8OQG - chain A; structure by X-ray diffraction, 1.60 A resolution.

Chain A:
Molecule: Ribonuclease pancreatic
Organism: Bos taurus
Notes: EC 4.6.1.18
UniProtKB: P61823 (RNAS1_BOVIN); residues 1-124 here correspond to UniProt positions 27-150 (UniProt number = residue number + 26)
Amino-acid sequence (124 residues; row label = number of the first residue in the row):
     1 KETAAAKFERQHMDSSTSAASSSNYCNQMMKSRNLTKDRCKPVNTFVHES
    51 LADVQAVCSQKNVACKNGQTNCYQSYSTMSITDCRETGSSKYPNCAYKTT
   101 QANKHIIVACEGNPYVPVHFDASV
Cystine bridges: Cys26-Cys84, Cys40-Cys95, Cys58-Cys110, Cys65-Cys72
Metal / ion sites: dirhodium (II) tetraacetate Rh near His105 (its only coordinating residue here); dirhodium (II) oxide Rh near His119 (its only coordinating residue here)
Residues lining bound ligands:
  - dirhodium (II) tetraacetate (VVU): Thr78, His105, Val124
  - dirhodium (II) oxide (VW5): Lys7, Gln11, Val118, His119, Phe120
Swiss-Prot annotation at these positions:
  - active site: His12 (Proton acceptor), His119 (Proton donor)
  - binding site (substrate): Lys7, Arg10, Lys41 to Thr45, Lys66, Arg85
  - glycosylation: Lys1 (N-linked (Glc) (glycation) lysine), Lys7 (N-linked (Glc) (glycation) lysine), Asn34 (N-linked (GlcNAc...) asparagine), Lys37 (N-linked (Glc) (glycation) lysine), Lys41 (N-linked (Glc) (glycation) lysine)
From the paper describing this entry:
  - dirhodium (II) tetraacetate coordination: His105
  - dirhodium (II) oxide coordination: His119

Summary:
Bound to chain A: dirhodium (II) tetraacetate and dirhodium (II) oxide. Curated annotation (UniProt) lists
active-site residues His12 and His119 and 9 substrate-binding residues. The paper reports dirhodium (II)
tetraacetate coordination by His105; dirhodium (II) oxide coordination by His119.
Chain A is Ribonuclease pancreatic (Bos taurus); the structure, Cross-linked crystal of dirhodium
tetraacetate/ribonuclease A adduct in the P3221 space group (high temperature data collection), was determined
by X-ray diffraction together with 8OQC, 8OQD, 8OQE and 8OQF from the same study.
